PDB entry 5FGI | X-ray diffraction, 2.90 A resolution | chains M and b of the 28 polymer chains in the assembly

Chain M:
Molecule: Proteasome subunit beta type-7
Organism: Saccharomyces cerevisiae (strain ATCC 204508 / S288c)
Notes: EC 3.4.25.1
UniProt: P30657 (PSB7_YEAST); residues -12 to 233 here correspond to UniProt positions 21-266 (UniProt number = residue number + 33)
Chain sequence (246 residues; each row starts with the number of its first residue; numbers below 1 keep their minus sign (Thr-12 is residue -12)):
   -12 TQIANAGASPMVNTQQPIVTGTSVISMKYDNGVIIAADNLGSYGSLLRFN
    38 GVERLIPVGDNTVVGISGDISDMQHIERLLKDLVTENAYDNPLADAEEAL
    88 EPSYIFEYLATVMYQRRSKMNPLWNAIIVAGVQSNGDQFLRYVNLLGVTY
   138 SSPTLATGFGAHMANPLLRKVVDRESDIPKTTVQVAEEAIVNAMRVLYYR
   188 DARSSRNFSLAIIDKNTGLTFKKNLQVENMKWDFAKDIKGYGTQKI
Disordered / not traced: -12 to 1

Chain b:
Molecule: Proteasome subunit beta type-1
Organism: Saccharomyces cerevisiae (strain ATCC 204508 / S288c)
Notes: EC 3.4.25.1
UniProt: P38624 (PSB1_YEAST); residues -16 to 196 here correspond to UniProt positions 3-215 (UniProt number = residue number + 19)
Chain sequence (213 residues; numbered -16 to 196; the number before each row is that of its first residue; numbers below 1 keep their minus sign (Gly-16 is residue -16)):
   -16 GIQVDINRLKKGEVSLGASIMAVTFKDGVILGADSRTTTGAYIANRVTDK
    34 LTRVHDKIWCCRSGSAADTQAIADIVQYHLELYTSQYGTPSTETAASVFK
    84 ELCYENKDNLTAGIIVAGYDDKNKGEVYTIPLGGSVHKLPYAIAGSGSTF
   134 IYGYCDKNFRENMSKEETVDFIKHSLSQAIKWDGSSGGVIRMVVLTAAGV
   184 ERLIFYPDEYEQL
Construct notes: engineered mutation Ala1 (Thr20 in P38624)
From the paper describing this entry:
  - mutagenesis - T1A: unchanged growth (citing earlier work)
  - catalytic residues: Lys33 (proposed by the authors, not directly observed)

Interface between chain M and chain b:
Residue-residue contacts - 61 pairs, chain M then chain b:
  Ser32(M) - Trp165(b)
  Ser32(M) - Asp166(b)
  Ser32(M) - Gly167(b)  hydrogen bond (backbone-backbone)
  Leu33(M) - Phe133(b)  hydrophobic
  Leu33(M) - Trp165(b)
  Leu34(M) - Lys164(b)
  Leu34(M) - Trp165(b)  hydrogen bond (backbone-backbone)
  Leu34(M) - Gly167(b)
  Arg35(M) - Trp165(b)
  Phe146(M) - Ala24(b)
  Phe146(M) - Tyr25(b)
  Tyr185(M) - Glu194(b)  hydrogen bond
  Tyr186(M) - Ile26(b)
  Tyr186(M) - Arg29(b)
  Arg187(M) - Ala24(b)
  Arg187(M) - Tyr25(b)
  Arg187(M) - Ile26(b)  hydrogen bond (backbone-backbone)
  Arg187(M) - Ala27(b)  hydrogen bond (side chain-backbone)
  Arg187(M) - Arg29(b)
  Asp188(M) - Ala24(b)
  Asp188(M) - Ile26(b)
  Ala189(M) - Arg19(b)
  Ala189(M) - Ala24(b)  hydrogen bond (backbone-backbone)
  Ala189(M) - Ile26(b)
  Ala189(M) - Gly167(b)
  Arg190(M) - Ala24(b)
  Arg190(M) - Gly167(b)
  Arg193(M) - Asp191(b)  salt bridge
  Arg193(M) - Glu194(b)  salt bridge
  Lys218(M) - Arg29(b)  hydrogen bond (backbone-side chain)
  Trp219(M) - Arg29(b)
  Trp219(M) - Gly171(b)
  Trp219(M) - Val172(b)  hydrophobic
  Trp219(M) - Tyr189(b)
  Trp219(M) - Pro190(b)
  Asp220(M) - Tyr189(b)  hydrogen bond
  Phe221(M) - Arg29(b)
  Phe221(M) - Val30(b)  hydrophobic
  Ala222(M) - Val30(b)  hydrophobic
  Ala222(M) - Arg174(b)  hydrogen bond (backbone-side chain)
  Ala222(M) - Ile187(b)  hydrophobic
  Lys223(M) - Ile187(b)
  Lys223(M) - Tyr189(b)
  Ile225(M) - Val30(b)  hydrophobic
  Ile225(M) - Arg174(b)
  Lys226(M) - Asp32(b)
  Gly227(M) - Asp32(b)  hydrogen bond (backbone-side chain)
  Tyr228(M) - Thr35(b)
  Tyr228(M) - Arg45(b)
  Tyr228(M) - Gln53(b)  hydrogen bond (side chain-backbone)
  Tyr228(M) - Ala56(b)
  Tyr228(M) - Asp57(b)  hydrogen bond
  Gln231(M) - Asp32(b)
  Gln231(M) - Leu34(b)
  Gln231(M) - Thr35(b)
  Gln231(M) - Arg36(b)  hydrogen bond (side chain-backbone)
  Gln231(M) - Trp42(b)
  Gln231(M) - Arg185(b)
  Ile233(M) - Arg36(b)
  Ile233(M) - Trp42(b)
  Ile233(M) - Arg185(b)  hydrogen bond (backbone-side chain)
Also at the interface, not in a pair above, chain M (27 interface residues in all): Asn37, Met150, Met217
Also at the interface, not in a pair above, chain b (34 interface residues in all): Thr21, Asn28, Ile163, Ser168

Overview:
Chain M and chain b form an interface of 27 and 34 residues respectively; the contacts include 14 hydrogen
bonds and 2 salt bridges. Polar contacts include Arg193(M)-Asp191(b), Arg193(M)-Glu194(b) and
Tyr185(M)-Glu194(b). The paper reports the catalytic residue Lys33(b); T1A of chain b leaves growth unchanged.
Here chain M is Proteasome subunit beta type-7 and chain b is Proteasome subunit beta type-1, both from
Saccharomyces cerevisiae (strain ATCC 204508 / S288c). Entry 5FGI (Yeast 20S proteasome beta1-T1A beta2-T1A
double mutant in complex with Carfilzomib) was determined by X-ray diffraction (same publication as 5CZ4,
5CZ5, 5CZ6, 5CZ7, 5CZ8, 5CZ9 and 16 further entries).
